Entry 4TUO (X-ray diffraction, 1.55 A resolution); this record covers chains A and B.

# Chain A
Molecule: Heavy chain of monoclonal antibody against neuroblastoma associated antigen
Source organism: Mus musculus
Notes: antibody fragment or engineered binder
Sequence (214 residues; row label = number of the first residue in the row):
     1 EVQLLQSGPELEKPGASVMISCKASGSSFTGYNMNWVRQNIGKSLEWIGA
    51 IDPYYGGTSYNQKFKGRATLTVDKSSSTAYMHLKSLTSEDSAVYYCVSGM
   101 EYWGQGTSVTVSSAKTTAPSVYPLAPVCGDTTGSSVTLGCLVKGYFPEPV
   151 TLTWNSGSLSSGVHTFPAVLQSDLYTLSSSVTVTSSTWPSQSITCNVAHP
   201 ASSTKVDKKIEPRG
Unresolved in the structure: 129-134, 184-186
Cystine bridges: C22-C96, C140-C195
What the authors report for this chain:
  - binding site for N-acetyl-alpha-neuraminic acid: Y32, N33, N35, D52, G99
  - mutagenesis - N33A, N35A: abolished binding to GD2
  - mutagenesis - A50K: decreased binding to GD2
  - binding site for N-acetyl-alpha-neuraminic acid: E101 (proposed by the authors, not directly observed)

# Chain B
Molecule: Light chain of monoclonal antibody against neuroblastoma associated antigen
Source organism: Mus musculus
Notes: antibody fragment or engineered binder
Sequence (220 residues; row label = number of the first residue in the row):
     1 DVVMTQTPLSLPVSLGDQASISCRSSQSLVHRNGNTYLHWYLQKPGQSPK
    51 LLIHKVSNRFSGVPDRFSGSGSGTDFTLKISRVEAEDLGVYFCSQSTHVP
   101 PLTFGAGTKLELKRADAAPTVSIFPPSSEQLTSGGASVVCFLNNFYPKDI
   151 NVKWKIDGSERQNGVLNSWTDQDSKDSTYSMSSTLTLTKDEYERHNSYTC
   201 EATHKTSTSPIVKSFNRNEC
Unresolved in the structure: 220
Cystine bridges: C23-C93, C140-C200
Bound ions: Na+ near T199 (its only coordinating residue here)
What the authors report for this chain:
  - binding site for N-acetyl-alpha-neuraminic acid: Y37, H39, K55, S96
  - binding site for 2-acetamido-2-deoxy-beta-D-galactopyranose: H31, R32, S96, T97, V99
  - binding site for beta-D-galactopyranose: R32, N33
  - conformationally variable residues (side-chain flip): K55
  - mutagenesis - H31N, S96A: abolished binding to GD2

# Chain A / chain B interface
Contacting residue pairs (68; chain A residue first):
  V37(A) - F104(B)  hydrophobic
  Q39(A) - Q43(B)  hydrogen bond
  K43(A) - F92(B)
  L45(A) - F92(B)  hydrophobic
  L45(A) - F104(B)
  W47(A) - V99(B)  hydrophobic
  W47(A) - P100(B)  hydrophobic
  W47(A) - P101(B)  hydrophobic
  W47(A) - L102(B)
  S59(A) - V99(B)
  Y60(A) - P100(B)
  N61(A) - P101(B)
  Y95(A) - Q43(B)
  Y95(A) - S48(B)
  Y95(A) - P49(B)
  M100(A) - Y41(B)  hydrogen bond (backbone-side chain)
  M100(A) - L102(B)  hydrophobic
  M100(A) - F104(B)  hydrophobic
  E101(A) - L51(B)
  E101(A) - F60(B)
  Y102(A) - F60(B)
  W103(A) - Y41(B)
  W103(A) - P49(B)
  G104(A) - S48(B)  hydrogen bond (backbone-side chain)
  Q105(A) - S48(B)
  Y122(A) - S127(B)
  Y122(A) - Q130(B)
  P123(A) - S127(B)
  P123(A) - E129(B)
  L124(A) - F124(B)
  L124(A) - V139(B)  hydrophobic
  A125(A) - F124(B)
  P126(A) - F124(B)
  V127(A) - I123(B)
  V127(A) - P125(B)
  T137(A) - S122(B)
  T137(A) - F124(B)
  L141(A) - S137(B)
  K143(A) - Q130(B)
  K143(A) - S137(B)
  K143(A) - T186(B)
  H164(A) - N143(B)
  H164(A) - N144(B)  hydrogen bond
  H164(A) - S180(B)  hydrogen bond
  T165(A) - T170(B)
  F166(A) - F141(B)  hydrophobic
  F166(A) - N143(B)
  F166(A) - S168(B)
  F166(A) - T170(B)
  F166(A) - S180(B)
  F166(A) - M181(B)
  F166(A) - S182(B)
  P167(A) - S168(B)  hydrogen bond (backbone-side chain)
  P167(A) - W169(B)
  V169(A) - L166(B)  hydrophobic
  V169(A) - N167(B)
  V169(A) - S168(B)
  Q171(A) - V165(B)
  Q171(A) - L166(B)
  T176(A) - L166(B)
  S178(A) - F141(B)
  S178(A) - S182(B)  hydrogen bond
  S179(A) - F141(B)
  S180(A) - F141(B)
  S180(A) - N143(B)  hydrogen bond
  K208(A) - E129(B)  salt bridge
  R213(A) - P125(B)  hydrogen bond (side chain-backbone)
  R213(A) - P126(B)  hydrogen bond (side chain-backbone)
Also at the interface, not in a pair above, chain A (42 interface residues in all): N35, E46, G106, V121, L138, G139
Also at the interface, not in a pair above, chain B (39 interface residues in all): Q47, K50, T184, F215

# Summary
The interface between chain A and chain B involves 42 residues on one side and 39 on the other; the contacts
include 10 hydrogen bonds and 1 salt bridge. Polar pairs include K208(A)-E129(B), Q39(A)-Q43(B) and
M100(A)-Y41(B). From the paper: a binding site for N-acetyl-alpha-neuraminic acid at Y32(A), N33(A) and Y37(B)
among others; N33A and N35A of chain A abolish binding to GD2; 5 substitutions were tested in all.
Here chain A is Heavy chain of monoclonal antibody against neuroblastoma associated antigen and chain B is
Light chain of monoclonal antibody against neuroblastoma associated antigen, both from Mus musculus. Entry
4TUO (Crystal structure of monoclonal antibody against neuroblastoma associated antigen) was determined by
X-ray diffraction (same publication as 4TRP, 4TUJ, 4TUK and 4TUL).
